Entry 1DBW (X-ray diffraction, 1.60 A resolution); this record covers chain A.

== Chain A ==
Protein: Transcriptional regulatory protein fixj
Source organism: Sinorhizobium meliloti
Notes: fragment: fixj receiver domain (residues 1-126)
UniProt: P10958 (FIXJ_RHIME); residue numbers follow UniProt; this construct covers 1-126
Sequence (126 residues; numbered 1 to 126; the number before each row is that of its first residue):
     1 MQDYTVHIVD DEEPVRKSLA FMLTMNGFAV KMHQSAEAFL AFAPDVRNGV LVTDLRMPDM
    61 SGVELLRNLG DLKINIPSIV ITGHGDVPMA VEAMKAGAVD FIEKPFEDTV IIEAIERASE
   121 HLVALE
Unresolved in the structure: 124-126
Differences from the reference sequence: engineered mutation Q2 (Thr in P10958), L125 (Ala in P10958)
Swiss-Prot annotation at these positions:
  - binding site (Mg(2+)): D10, D11, D54, R56
  - modified residue: D54 (4-aspartylphosphate)
What the authors report for this chain:
  - conformationally variable residues (loop rearrangement, side-chain flip): L55, R56, M57
  - contacts within the chain: E12-R56 (salt bridge), D54-R56 (hydrogen bond), D86-M89 (hydrogen bond), D54-K104 (salt bridge)
  - self-association interface (contacts with another copy of this molecule); pairs are residue here / residue on that copy: K31-G27 (hydrogen bond)
  - interface residues: K31

== Overview ==
From UniProt: 4 Mg2+-binding residues. From the paper: the interface residue K31; conformational variability
at L55, R56 and M57.
Chain A is Transcriptional regulatory protein fixj (Sinorhizobium meliloti); the structure, Crystal structure
of fixj-N, was determined by X-ray diffraction together with 1DCM and 1DCK from the same study.
